PDB entry 9GKE | X-ray diffraction, 1.37 A resolution | chain A

# Chain A
Name: Endoplasmic reticulum aminopeptidase 1
Organism: Homo sapiens
Notes: EC 3.4.11.-
UniProt: Q9NZ08 (ERAP1_HUMAN); numbering as in UniProt; present here: 1-485, 514-941
Chain sequence (922 residues; each row starts with the number of its first residue; note: 25 numbers in that range are skipped by the numbering (no residue carries them; nothing is unmodelled there)):
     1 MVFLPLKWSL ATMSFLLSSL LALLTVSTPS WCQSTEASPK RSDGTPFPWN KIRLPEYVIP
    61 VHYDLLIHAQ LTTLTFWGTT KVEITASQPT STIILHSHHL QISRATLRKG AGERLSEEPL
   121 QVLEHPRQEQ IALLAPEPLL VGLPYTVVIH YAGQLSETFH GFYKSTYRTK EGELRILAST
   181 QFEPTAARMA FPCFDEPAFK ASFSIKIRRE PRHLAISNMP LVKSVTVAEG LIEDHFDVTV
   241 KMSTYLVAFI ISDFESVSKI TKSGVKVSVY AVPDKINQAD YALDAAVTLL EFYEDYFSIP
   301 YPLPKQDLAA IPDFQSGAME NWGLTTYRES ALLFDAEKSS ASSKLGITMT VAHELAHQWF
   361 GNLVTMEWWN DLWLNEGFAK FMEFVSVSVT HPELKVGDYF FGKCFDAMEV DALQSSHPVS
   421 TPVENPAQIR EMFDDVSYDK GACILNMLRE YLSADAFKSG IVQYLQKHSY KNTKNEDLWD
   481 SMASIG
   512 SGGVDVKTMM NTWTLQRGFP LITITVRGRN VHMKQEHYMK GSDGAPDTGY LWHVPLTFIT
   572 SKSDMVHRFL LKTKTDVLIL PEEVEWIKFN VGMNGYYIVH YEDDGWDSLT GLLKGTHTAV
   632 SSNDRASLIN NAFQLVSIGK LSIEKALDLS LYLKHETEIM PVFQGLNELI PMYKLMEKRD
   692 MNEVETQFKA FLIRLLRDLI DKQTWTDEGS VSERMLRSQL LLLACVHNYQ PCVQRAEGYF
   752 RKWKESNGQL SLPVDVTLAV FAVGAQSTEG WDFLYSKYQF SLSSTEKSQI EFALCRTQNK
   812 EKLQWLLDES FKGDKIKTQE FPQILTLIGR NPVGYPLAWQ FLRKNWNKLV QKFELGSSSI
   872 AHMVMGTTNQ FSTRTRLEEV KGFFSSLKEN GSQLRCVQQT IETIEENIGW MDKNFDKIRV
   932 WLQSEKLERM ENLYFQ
Not modelled in the structure: 1-44, 512-514, 553-559, 937-947
Sequence notes: conflict Gln70 (Asn in Q9NZ08), Gln154 (Asn in Q9NZ08), Gln414 (Asn in Q9NZ08), Arg528 (Lys in Q9NZ08), Gln760 (Asn in Q9NZ08); linker (486, 512-513); expression tag (942-947)
Curated features (UniProtKB/Swiss-Prot):
  - active site: Glu354 (Proton acceptor)
  - binding site (substrate): Glu183, Gly317 to Asn321
  - binding site (Zn(2+)): His353, His357, Glu376
  - site: Tyr438 (Transition state stabilizer)
  - glycosylation: Asn901 (N-linked (GlcNAc...) asparagine)
Disulfide bonds: Cys404-Cys443
Ion coordination: Zn2+: His353, His357, Glu376 (together with phosphate ion)
Residues lining bound ligands: A1IML (1-[2-(2-oxidanylidene-5-phenyl-1,3-benzothiazol-3-yl)ethanoylamino]cyclohexane-1-carboxylic acid): Phe674, Leu677, Asn678, Ile681, Pro682, Tyr684, Lys685, Gln730, Leu733, Leu734, Val737, His738, Phe803, Arg807, Arg841, Gln881
Reported in the primary citation:
  - binding site for A1IML: Phe674, Leu677
  - conformationally variable residues (side-chain flip): Gln730

# In short
Ligands of chain A: compound A1IML. His353, His357 and Glu376 coordinate Zn2+. Curated annotation (UniProt)
lists active-site residue Glu354, 6 substrate-binding residues and 3 Zn2+-binding residues. The paper reports
a binding site for A1IML at Phe674 and Leu677; conformational variability at Gln730.
Chain A is Endoplasmic reticulum aminopeptidase 1 (Homo sapiens); the structure, ERAP1 in complex with
1-[2-(2-oxo-5-phenyl-2,3-dihydro-1,3-benzothiazol-3-yl)acetamido]cyclohexane-1-carboxylic acid, was determined
by X-ray diffraction (same publication as 9GJN, 9GJS and 9GK6).
